6HWC - chains F and G of the 28 polymer chains in the assembly; structure by X-ray diffraction, 2.80 A resolution.

# Chain F
Protein: Probable proteasome subunit alpha type-7
From: Saccharomyces cerevisiae (strain ATCC 204508 / S288c)
Notes: EC 3.4.25.1
Reference sequence: P21242 (PSA7_YEAST); residues -3 to 284 here correspond to UniProt positions 1-288 (UniProt number = residue number + 4)
Chain sequence (288 residues; each row starts with the number of its first residue; numbers below 1 keep their minus sign (Met-3 is residue -3)):
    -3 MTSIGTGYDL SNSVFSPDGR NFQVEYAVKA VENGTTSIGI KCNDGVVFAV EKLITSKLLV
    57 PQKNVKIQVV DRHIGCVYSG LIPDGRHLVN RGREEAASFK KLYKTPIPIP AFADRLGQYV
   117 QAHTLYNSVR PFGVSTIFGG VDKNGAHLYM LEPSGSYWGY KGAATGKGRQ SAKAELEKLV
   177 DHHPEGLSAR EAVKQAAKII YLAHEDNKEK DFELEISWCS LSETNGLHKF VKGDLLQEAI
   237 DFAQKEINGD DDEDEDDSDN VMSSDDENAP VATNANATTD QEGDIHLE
Not modelled in the structure: -3 to 1, 245-284
Swiss-Prot annotation at these positions:
  - modified residue: Thr-2 (N-acetylthreonine)

# Chain G
Protein: Proteasome subunit alpha type-1
From: Saccharomyces cerevisiae (strain ATCC 204508 / S288c)
Notes: EC 3.4.25.1
Reference sequence: P21243 (PSA1_YEAST); residues -8 to 243 here correspond to UniProt positions 1-252 (UniProt number = residue number + 9)
Chain sequence (252 residues; each row starts with the number of its first residue; numbers below 1 keep their minus sign (Met-8 is residue -8)):
    -8 MSGAAAASAA GYDRHITIFS PEGRLYQVEY AFKATNQTNI NSLAVRGKDC TVVISQKKVP
    52 DKLLDPTTVS YIFCISRTIG MVVNGPIPDA RNAALRAKAE AAEFRYKYGY DMPCDVLAKR
   112 MANLSQIYTQ RAYMRPLGVI LTFVSVDEEL GPSIYKTDPA GYYVGYKATA TGPKQQEITT
   172 NLENHFKKSK IDHINEESWE KVVEFAITHM IDALGTEFSK NDLEVGVATK DKFFTLSAEN
   232 IEERLVAIAE QD
Not modelled in the structure: -8 to 1, 243
Metal / ion sites: Mg2+: Thr8, Tyr119, Arg122, Met125

# Chain F / chain G interface
Pairs across the interface (65):
  Thr2(F) - His6(G)
  Gly3(F) - His6(G)
  Tyr4(F) - Arg5(G)
  Tyr4(F) - His6(G)
  Tyr4(F) - Tyr21(G)
  Ser9(F) - Arg126(G)
  Val10(F) - His6(G)
  Val10(F) - Gln18(G)
  Phe11(F) - Gln18(G)  hydrogen bond (backbone-side chain)
  Phe11(F) - Tyr21(G)
  Phe11(F) - Ala22(G)  hydrophobic
  Phe11(F) - Ala25(G)  hydrophobic
  Phe11(F) - Arg126(G)
  Phe11(F) - Pro127(G)
  Ser12(F) - Tyr21(G)
  Pro13(F) - Tyr21(G)  hydrophobic
  Pro13(F) - Lys24(G)  hydrogen bond (backbone-side chain)
  Asp14(F) - Lys24(G)
  Gly15(F) - Tyr21(G)
  Gly15(F) - Ala25(G)
  Lys37(F) - Asp56(G)  salt bridge
  Asp110(F) - Arg82(G)
  Gln114(F) - Arg82(G)  hydrogen bond (side chain-backbone)
  Gln114(F) - Asn83(G)
  Gln114(F) - Leu86(G)
  Gln117(F) - Pro79(G)
  Gln117(F) - Asp80(G)
  Gln117(F) - Asn83(G)  hydrogen bond
  Gln117(F) - Arg126(G)
  Thr120(F) - Arg126(G)  hydrogen bond (backbone-side chain)
  Leu121(F) - Asn83(G)
  Leu121(F) - Tyr124(G)
  Leu121(F) - Arg126(G)
  Leu121(F) - Leu128(G)  hydrophobic
  Tyr122(F) - Tyr124(G)
  Tyr122(F) - Met125(G)  hydrophobic
  Ser150(F) - Pro79(G)
  Gly151(F) - Pro79(G)
  Ser152(F) - Ile78(G)
  Ser152(F) - Pro79(G)
  Tyr153(F) - Arg82(G)  hydrogen bond (backbone-side chain)
  Trp154(F) - Leu55(G)  hydrophobic
  Trp154(F) - Thr59(G)
  Trp154(F) - Val60(G)  hydrophobic
  Trp154(F) - Ser61(G)
  Trp154(F) - Tyr62(G)
  Trp154(F) - Ile78(G)  hydrophobic
  Trp154(F) - Arg82(G)
  Gly155(F) - Leu55(G)
  Gly155(F) - Asp56(G)  hydrogen bond (backbone-backbone)
  Gly155(F) - Thr59(G)  hydrogen bond (backbone-side chain)
  Tyr156(F) - Leu54(G)
  Tyr156(F) - Leu55(G)
  Tyr156(F) - Asp56(G)
  Lys157(F) - Lys53(G)
  Lys157(F) - Leu54(G)  hydrogen bond (backbone-backbone)
  Lys157(F) - Leu55(G)
  Gly158(F) - Leu54(G)
  Lys169(F) - Leu54(G)
  Leu172(F) - Leu54(G)  hydrophobic
  Glu173(F) - Asp52(G)
  Glu173(F) - Lys53(G)
  Glu173(F) - Leu54(G)
  Val176(F) - Leu54(G)  hydrophobic
  Asp177(F) - Lys53(G)  salt bridge
Other interface residues (no listed pair), chain F (32 interface residues in all): Tyr145
Other interface residues (no listed pair), chain G (29 interface residues in all): Pro57, Gly129

# Summary
Chain F and chain G form an interface of 32 and 29 residues respectively; the contacts include 9 hydrogen
bonds and 2 salt bridges. Polar contacts include Lys37(F)-Asp56(G), Asp177(F)-Lys53(G) and Phe11(F)-Gln18(G).
The Mg2+ site is built by Thr8(G), Tyr119(G), Arg122(G) and Met125(G).
Chain F is Probable proteasome subunit alpha type-7 and chain G is Proteasome subunit alpha type-1, both from
Saccharomyces cerevisiae (strain ATCC 204508 / S288c); the structure, Yeast 20S proteasome beta2-G45A mutant,
was determined by X-ray diffraction (same publication as 6HTB, 6HTC, 6HTD, 6HTP, 6HTR, 6HUB and 30 further
entries).
